PDB entry 1T5X | X-ray diffraction, 2.50 A resolution | chains A and B of the 4 polymer chains in the assembly

# Chain A
Molecule: HLA class II histocompatibility antigen, DR alpha chain
Organism: Homo sapiens
Notes: fragment: Extracellular domain
UniProtKB: P01903 (2DRA_HUMAN); residues 2-182 here correspond to UniProt positions 27-207 (UniProt number = residue number + 25)
Chain sequence (181 residues; numbered 2 to 182; the number before each row is that of its first residue):
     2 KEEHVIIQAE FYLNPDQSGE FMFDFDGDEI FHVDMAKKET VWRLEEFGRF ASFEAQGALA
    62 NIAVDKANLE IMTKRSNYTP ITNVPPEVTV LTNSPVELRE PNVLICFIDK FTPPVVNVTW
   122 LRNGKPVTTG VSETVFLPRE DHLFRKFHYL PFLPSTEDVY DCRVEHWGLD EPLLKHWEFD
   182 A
Not modelled in the structure: 2-3
Curated features (UniProtKB/Swiss-Prot):
  - region: E179 to A182 (Connecting peptide)
  - site: Q9 (Self- and pathogen-derived peptide antigen), G49 (Self-peptide antigen), F51 (Self- and pathogen-derived peptide antigen), A52 (Self-peptide antigen), S53 (Self- and pathogen-derived peptide antigen), E55 (Pathogen-derived peptide antigen), N62 (Self- and pathogen-derived peptide antigen), N69 (Pathogen-derived peptide antigen), R76 (Self- and pathogen-derived peptide antigen)
  - glycosylation (N-linked (GlcNAc...) asparagine): N78, N118
Cystine bridges: C107-C163

# Chain B
Molecule: HLA class II histocompatibility antigen, DRB1-1 beta chain
Organism: Homo sapiens
Notes: fragment: Extracellular domain
UniProtKB: P04229 (2B11_HUMAN); residues 1-190 here correspond to UniProt positions 30-219 (UniProt number = residue number + 29)
Chain sequence (190 residues; numbered 1 to 190; the number before each row is that of its first residue):
     1 GDTRPRFLWQ LKFECHFFNG TERVRLLERC IYNQEESVRF DSDVGEYRAV TELGRPDAEY
    61 WNSQKDLLEQ RRAAVDTYCR HNYGVGESFT VQRRVEPKVT VYPSKTQPLQ HHNLLVCSVS
   121 GFYPGSIEVR WFRNGQEEKA GVVSTGLIQN GDWTFQTLVM LETVPRSGEV YTCQVEHPSV
   181 TSPLTVEWRA
Cystine bridges: C15-C79, C117-C173

# How chain A and chain B interact
Contacting residue pairs - 110 pairs, chain A then chain B:
  E4(A) with F17(B), hydrogen bond (backbone-backbone); N19(B), hydrogen bond (side chain-backbone); G20(B), hydrogen bond (side chain-backbone)
  H5(A) with C15(B); H16(B); F17(B), hydrogen bond (backbone-backbone)
  V6(A) with C15(B); H16(B)
  I7(A) with F13(B); E14(B); C15(B), hydrogen bond (backbone-backbone); F17(B), hydrophobic
  I8(A) with F13(B); E14(B)
  Q9(A) with L11(B); K12(B); F13(B), hydrogen bond (backbone-backbone); Y78(B), hydrogen bond
  A10(A) with L11(B)
  E11(A) with Q10(B); L11(B), hydrogen bond (backbone-backbone)
  F12(A) with L8(B), hydrophobic; W9(B); Q10(B)
  Y13(A) with F7(B); L8(B); W9(B), hydrogen bond (backbone-backbone)
  L14(A) with R6(B); F7(B); L8(B), hydrophobic
  N15(A) with R6(B); F7(B), hydrogen bond (backbone-backbone)
  P16(A) with R4(B); P5(B); R6(B)
  D17(A) with R6(B), salt bridge
  F24(A) with Y78(B)
  F26(A) with T90(B); V91(B); Y123(B); W153(B), hydrophobic
  D27(A) with Q149(B), hydrogen bond (backbone-side chain)
  G28(A) with Q149(B)
  D29(A) with Y123(B); Q149(B), hydrogen bond; G151(B); W153(B), hydrogen bond (side chain-backbone)
  E30(A) with W153(B), hydrogen bond (backbone-side chain)
  R44(A) with G151(B), hydrogen bond (side chain-backbone); D152(B); W153(B)
  L45(A) with R93(B); W153(B)
  E47(A) with R93(B), salt bridge
  F48(A) with F89(B), hydrophobic; W153(B)
  F51(A) with F89(B), hydrophobic
  A52(A) with F89(B), hydrophobic
  D66(A) with W9(B)
  N69(A) with W9(B)
  L70(A) with F7(B); L8(B); W9(B), hydrophobic
  M73(A) with W9(B), hydrophobic; Y32(B), hydrophobic; L53(B), hydrophobic; D57(B)
  T74(A) with F7(B); Y32(B)
  R76(A) with L53(B), hydrogen bond (side chain-backbone); D57(B), salt bridge
  S77(A) with Y32(B), hydrogen bond
  Y79(A) with F7(B)
  T80(A) with F7(B); Y32(B), hydrogen bond (backbone-side chain); N33(B), hydrogen bond (backbone-side chain)
  P81(A) with P5(B), hydrophobic; R6(B); F7(B), hydrophobic; N33(B)
  I82(A) with R6(B), hydrogen bond (backbone-backbone); L8(B), hydrophobic; N33(B)
  V85(A) with Q34(B)
  T93(A) with Q156(B), hydrogen bond (backbone-side chain)
  N94(A) with Q156(B)
  P96(A) with S118(B)
  I106(A) with N150(B)
  T113(A) with L8(B)
  P115(A) with L8(B)
  R140(A) with K12(B), hydrogen bond (backbone-side chain)
  E141(A) with R29(B), salt bridge
  H143(A) with Q10(B); K12(B); R29(B), hydrogen bond; I31(B); E36(B)
  L144(A) with Q34(B)
  F145(A) with L8(B), hydrophobic; Q10(B)
  R146(A) with Q149(B), hydrogen bond
  F148(A) with Q149(B); N150(B); G151(B)
  Y150(A) with N150(B), hydrogen bond (side chain-backbone); G151(B); D152(B)
  W168(A) with D2(B); R6(B)
  A182(A) with K105(B)
Interface residues without a listed pair, chain A (61 interface residues in all): I31, T83, L92, S95, P114, P139, D142
Interface residues without a listed pair, chain B (49 interface residues in all): F18, G54, P56, N82, Y83, V85, Y102, S120, I148, F155

# In short
Chain A and chain B form an interface of 61 and 49 residues respectively, with 25 hydrogen bonds and 4 salt
bridges. Polar pairs include D17(A)-R6(B), E47(A)-R93(B) and R76(A)-D57(B).
Here chain A is HLA class II histocompatibility antigen, DR alpha chain and chain B is HLA class II
histocompatibility antigen, DRB1-1 beta chain, both from Homo sapiens. Entry 1T5X (HLA-DR1 in complex with a
synthetic peptide (AAYSDQATPLLLSPR) and the superantigen SEC3-3B2) was determined by X-ray diffraction,
deposited together with 1T5W.
